PDB entry 9DXE | electron microscopy, 3.30 A resolution | chains C and D of the 4 polymer chains in the assembly

[Chain C]
Molecule: Tubulin alpha-1B chain
Organism: Sus scrofa
Reference sequence: Q2XVP4 (TBA1B_PIG); numbering as in UniProt (aligned over 1-451)
Amino-acid sequence (451 residues; row label = number of the first residue in the row):
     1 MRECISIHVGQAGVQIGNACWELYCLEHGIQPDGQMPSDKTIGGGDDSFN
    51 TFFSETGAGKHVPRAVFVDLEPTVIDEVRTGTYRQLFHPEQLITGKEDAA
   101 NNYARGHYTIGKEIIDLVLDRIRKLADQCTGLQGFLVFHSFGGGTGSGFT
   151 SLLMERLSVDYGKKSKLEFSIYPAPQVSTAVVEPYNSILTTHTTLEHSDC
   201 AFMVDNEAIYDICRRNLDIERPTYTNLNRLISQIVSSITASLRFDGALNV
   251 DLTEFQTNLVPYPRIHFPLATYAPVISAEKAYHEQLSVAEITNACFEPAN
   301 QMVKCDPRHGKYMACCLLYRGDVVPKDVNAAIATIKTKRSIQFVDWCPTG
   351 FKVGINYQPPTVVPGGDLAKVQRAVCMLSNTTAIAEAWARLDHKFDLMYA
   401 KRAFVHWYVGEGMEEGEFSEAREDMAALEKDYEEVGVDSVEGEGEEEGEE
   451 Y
Disordered / not traced: 38-46, 438-451
Swiss-Prot annotation at these positions:
  - motif: Met-1 to Cys-4 (MREC motif)
  - active site: Glu-254
  - binding site (GTP): Gly-10, Gln-11, Ala-12, Gln-15, Glu-71, Ala-99, Ser-140, Gly-143, Gly-144, Thr-145, Gly-146, Thr-179, Glu-183, Asn-206, Tyr-224, Asn-228, Leu-252
  - binding site (Mg(2+)): Glu-71
  - site: Tyr-451 (Involved in polymerization)
  - modified residue: Lys-40 (N6,N6,N6-trimethyllysine), Ser-48 (Phosphoserine), Ser-232 (Phosphoserine), Tyr-282 (3'-nitrotyrosine), Arg-339 (Omega-N-methylarginine), Ser-439 (Phosphoserine), Glu-443 (5-glutamyl polyglutamate), Glu-445 (5-glutamyl polyglutamate), Tyr-451 (3'-nitrotyrosine)
  - cross-link (Glycyl lysine isopeptide (Lys-Gly)): Lys-326 (interchain with G-Cter in ubiquitin), Lys-370 (interchain with G-Cter in ubiquitin)
Bound ions: Mg2+: Glu-71 (together with GTP)
Residues lining bound ligands: GTP (guanosine-5'-triphosphate): Gly-10, Gln-11, Ala-12, Gln-15, Asp-69, Glu-71, Asp-98, Ala-99, Ala-100, Asn-101, Ser-140, Gly-142, Gly-143, Gly-144, Thr-145, Gly-146, Ile-171, Thr-179, Glu-183, Asn-206, Tyr-224, Leu-227, Asn-228

[Chain D]
Molecule: Tubulin beta chain
Organism: Sus scrofa
Reference sequence: P02554 (TBB_PIG); numbering as in UniProt (aligned over 1-445)
Amino-acid sequence (445 residues; each row starts with the number of its first residue):
     1 MREIVHIQAGQCGNQIGAKFWEVISDEHGIDPTGSYHGDSDLQLERINVY
    51 YNEAAGNKYVPRAILVDLEPGTMDSVRSGPFGQIFRPDNFVFGQSGAGNN
   101 WAKGHYTEGAELVDSVLDVVRKESESCDCLQGFQLTHSLGGGTGSGMGTL
   151 LISKIREEYPDRIMNTFSVVPSPKVSDTVVEPYNATLSVHQLVENTDETY
   201 CIDNEALYDICFRTLKLTTPTYGDLNHLVSATMSGVTTCLRFPGQLNADL
   251 RKLAVNMVPFPRLHFFMPGFAPLTSRGSQQYRALTVPELTQQMFDAKNMM
   301 AACDPRHGRYLTVAAVFRGRMSMKEVDEQMLNVQNKNSSYFVEWIPNNVK
   351 TAVCDIPPRGLKMSATFIGNSTAIQELFKRISEQFTAMFRRKAFLHWYTG
   401 EGMDEMEFTEAESNMNDLVSEYQQYQDATADEQGEFEEEGEEDEA
Disordered / not traced: 427-445
Swiss-Prot annotation at these positions:
  - motif: Met-1 to Ile-4 (MREI motif)
  - binding site (GTP): Gln-11, Glu-69, Ser-138, Gly-142, Thr-143, Gly-144, Asn-204, Asn-226
  - binding site (Mg(2+)): Glu-69
  - modified residue: Ser-40 (Phosphoserine), Lys-58 (N6-acetyllysine), Ser-172 (Phosphoserine), Thr-285 (Phosphothreonine), Thr-290 (Phosphothreonine), Arg-318 (Omega-N-methylarginine), Glu-438 (5-glutamyl polyglutamate)
  - cross-link (Glycyl lysine isopeptide (Lys-Gly)): Lys-58 (interchain with G-Cter in ubiquitin), Lys-324 (interchain with G-Cter in ubiquitin)
Residues lining bound ligands: GDP (guanosine-5'-diphosphate): Gly-10, Gln-11, Cys-12, Gln-15, Ile-16, Asn-99, Ser-138, Gly-141, Gly-142, Thr-143, Gly-144, Asp-177, Glu-181, Asn-204, Tyr-222, Asn-226

[How chain C and chain D interact]
Residue-residue contacts (62):
  Gln-11(C) / Gly-244(D)
  Gln-11(C) / Gln-245(D)  hydrogen bond (side chain-backbone)
  Gln-11(C) / Leu-246(D)
  Gln-11(C) / Asn-247(D)
  Gln-15(C) / Gln-245(D)
  Glu-71(C) / Arg-2(D)  salt bridge
  Pro-72(C) / Arg-2(D)
  Thr-73(C) / Arg-46(D)
  Thr-73(C) / Asn-247(D)
  Asp-76(C) / Arg-46(D)  salt bridge
  Glu-77(C) / Pro-243(D)
  Glu-77(C) / Gly-244(D)
  Lys-96(C) / Arg-2(D)
  Glu-97(C) / Cys-129(D)  hydrogen bond
  Glu-97(C) / Gln-131(D)
  Glu-97(C) / Arg-162(D)  salt bridge
  Asp-98(C) / Lys-252(D)  salt bridge
  Ala-100(C) / Arg-251(D)
  Ala-100(C) / Lys-252(D)
  Ala-100(C) / Val-255(D)
  Asn-101(C) / Lys-252(D)
  Asn-101(C) / Asn-256(D)
  Arg-105(C) / Arg-251(D)
  Gln-176(C) / Leu-331(D)
  Val-177(C) / Asp-327(D)
  Val-177(C) / Leu-331(D)  hydrophobic
  Ser-178(C) / Asn-347(D)  hydrogen bond (backbone-side chain)
  Thr-179(C) / Leu-246(D)
  Thr-179(C) / Asn-347(D)
  Thr-179(C) / Val-349(D)
  Thr-179(C) / Lys-350(D)
  Thr-179(C) / Thr-351(D)
  Ala-180(C) / Asn-256(D)
  Ala-180(C) / Asn-347(D)  hydrogen bond (backbone-side chain)
  Ala-180(C) / Lys-350(D)
  Val-181(C) / Asn-256(D)  hydrogen bond (backbone-side chain)
  Val-181(C) / Asn-347(D)
  Tyr-210(C) / Met-323(D)
  Tyr-210(C) / Lys-324(D)
  Tyr-210(C) / Asp-327(D)
  Arg-221(C) / Ser-322(D)  hydrogen bond (backbone-side chain)
  Arg-221(C) / Glu-325(D)  salt bridge
  Pro-222(C) / Ser-322(D)  hydrogen bond (backbone-side chain)
  Pro-222(C) / Lys-324(D)
  Thr-223(C) / Gln-245(D)  hydrogen bond
  Tyr-224(C) / Met-323(D)
  Lys-394(C) / Pro-346(D)
  Leu-397(C) / Trp-344(D)
  Leu-397(C) / Pro-346(D)
  Met-398(C) / Ile-345(D)  hydrophobic
  Met-398(C) / Pro-346(D)
  Lys-401(C) / Phe-260(D)
  Lys-401(C) / Trp-344(D)
  Ala-403(C) / Trp-344(D)  hydrophobic
  Phe-404(C) / Val-255(D)
  Phe-404(C) / Val-258(D)
  Phe-404(C) / Pro-259(D)  hydrogen bond (backbone-backbone)
  Phe-404(C) / Ile-345(D)  hydrophobic
  His-406(C) / Pro-259(D)  hydrogen bond (side chain-backbone)
  Trp-407(C) / Ala-254(D)
  Trp-407(C) / Val-255(D)  hydrophobic
  Trp-407(C) / Val-258(D)  hydrogen bond (side chain-backbone)
Interface residues without a listed pair, chain C (36 interface residues in all): Thr-80, Asn-102, Val-182, Arg-402
Interface residues without a listed pair, chain D (39 interface residues in all): Met-1, Glu-45, Leu-130, Pro-261, Thr-312, Met-321, Glu-343, Asn-348

[In short]
Chain C and chain D form an interface of 36 and 39 residues respectively; the contacts include 11 hydrogen
bonds and 5 salt bridges. Polar contacts include Glu-71(C)/Arg-2(D), Asp-76(C)/Arg-46(D) and
Glu-97(C)/Arg-162(D). Chain C binds GTP. Ligands of chain D: GDP.
Here chain C is Tubulin alpha-1B chain and chain D is Tubulin beta chain, both from Sus scrofa. Entry 9DXE
(Model of tubulin dimers used for determining the dimer rise in a taxol-stabilized microtubule) was determined
by electron microscopy, deposited together with 9DHZ, 9DI0 and 9DXC.
